PDB entry 8J0S | electron microscopy, 2.58 A resolution | chains 3 and 4 of the 20 polymer chains in the assembly

# Chain 3 (and 4)
Protein: ATP synthase subunit c
Organism: Mycobacterium tuberculosis
Notes: chain 4 of this document is another copy of the same molecule, construct and numbering; everything in this record applies to it too
UniProtKB: A0A045H4W8 (A0A045H4W8_MYCTX); numbering as in UniProt (aligned over 1-81)
Sequence (81 residues; numbered 1 to 81; the number before each row is that of its first residue):
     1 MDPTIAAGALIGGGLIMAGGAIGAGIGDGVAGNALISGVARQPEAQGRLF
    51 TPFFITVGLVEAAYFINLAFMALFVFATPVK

# Interface between chain 3 and chain 4
Residue-residue contacts - 70 pairs, chain 3 then chain 4:
  Pro3(3) - Met1(4)
  Pro3(3) - Thr4(4)
  Pro3(3) - Ile5(4)
  Ala6(3) - Ile5(4)  hydrophobic
  Ala6(3) - Val80(4)  hydrophobic
  Ala7(3) - Thr4(4)
  Leu10(3) - Ile5(4)
  Leu10(3) - Gly8(4)
  Leu10(3) - Ala9(4)  hydrophobic
  Leu10(3) - Gly12(4)
  Leu10(3) - Phe74(4)
  Leu10(3) - Thr78(4)
  Ile11(3) - Gly8(4)
  Gly14(3) - Gly12(4)
  Gly14(3) - Leu15(4)
  Gly14(3) - Ile16(4)
  Gly14(3) - Phe74(4)
  Leu15(3) - Leu15(4)  hydrophobic
  Met17(3) - Ile16(4)  hydrophobic
  Met17(3) - Asn67(4)
  Met17(3) - Phe70(4)  hydrophobic
  Ala18(3) - Leu15(4)
  Ala18(3) - Gly19(4)
  Ala21(3) - Gly19(4)
  Ala21(3) - Gly20(4)
  Ala21(3) - Gly23(4)
  Ala21(3) - Asn67(4)
  Ile22(3) - Gly19(4)
  Ile22(3) - Ile22(4)  hydrophobic
  Ile22(3) - Gly23(4)
  Gly25(3) - Gly23(4)
  Gly25(3) - Gly27(4)
  Gly25(3) - Val60(4)
  Asp28(3) - Thr56(4)
  Asp28(3) - Val60(4)
  Gly29(3) - Gly27(4)
  Gly29(3) - Val30(4)
  Gly32(3) - Thr56(4)
  Asn33(3) - Val30(4)  hydrogen bond (side chain-backbone)
  Asn33(3) - Ala34(4)
  Leu35(3) - Pro52(4)  hydrophobic
  Ile36(3) - Ala31(4)
  Ile36(3) - Ala34(4)  hydrophobic
  Ile36(3) - Leu49(4)
  Ile36(3) - Pro52(4)  hydrophobic
  Ile36(3) - Phe53(4)  hydrophobic
  Val39(3) - Leu49(4)  hydrophobic
  Ala40(3) - Gly38(4)
  Ala40(3) - Gln42(4)
  Ala40(3) - Leu49(4)
  Arg41(3) - Arg41(4)
  Arg41(3) - Gln42(4)
  Pro43(3) - Gln42(4)
  Pro43(3) - Arg48(4)
  Glu44(3) - Arg48(4)  salt bridge
  Gln46(3) - Arg48(4)  hydrogen bond (side chain-backbone)
  Gln46(3) - Thr51(4)
  Phe50(3) - Ile55(4)  hydrophobic
  Phe53(3) - Ile55(4)  hydrophobic
  Val57(3) - Leu59(4)  hydrophobic
  Tyr64(3) - Ala63(4)
  Tyr64(3) - Ile66(4)
  Tyr64(3) - Asn67(4)
  Phe65(3) - Ile66(4)  hydrophobic
  Leu68(3) - Phe70(4)  hydrophobic
  Met71(3) - Phe70(4)  hydrophobic
  Val75(3) - Phe74(4)  hydrophobic
  Val75(3) - Pro79(4)
  Phe76(3) - Leu73(4)  hydrophobic
  Phe76(3) - Pro79(4)  hydrophobic
Interface residues without a listed pair, chain 3 (39 interface residues in all): Thr4, Gly13, Ile26, Val30, Ser37, Glu61
Interface residues without a listed pair, chain 4 (41 interface residues in all): Ile11, Ile26, Asn33, Leu35

# Summary
39 residues of chain 3 face 41 of chain 4 across their interface, with 2 hydrogen bonds and 1 salt bridge.
Among the polar pairs are Glu44(3)-Arg48(4), Asn33(3)-Val30(4) and Gln46(3)-Arg48(4).
Both chains are ATP synthase subunit c (Mycobacterium tuberculosis). Entry 8J0S (Cryo-EM structure of
Mycobacterium tuberculosis ATP synthase in complex with bedaquiline(BDQ)) was determined by electron
microscopy, deposited together with 8J0T, 8J57, 8J58, 8JR0 and 8JR1.
